Entry 8J6S (electron microscopy, 3.80 A resolution); this record covers chains A and J of the 12 polymer chains in the assembly.

== Chain A ==
Molecule: Histone H3.1
Source organism: Homo sapiens
Reference sequence: P68431 (H31_HUMAN); residues 0-135 here correspond to UniProt positions 1-136 (UniProt number = residue number + 1)
Amino-acid sequence (136 residues; numbered 0 to 135; the number before each row is that of its first residue; numbering starts at 0):
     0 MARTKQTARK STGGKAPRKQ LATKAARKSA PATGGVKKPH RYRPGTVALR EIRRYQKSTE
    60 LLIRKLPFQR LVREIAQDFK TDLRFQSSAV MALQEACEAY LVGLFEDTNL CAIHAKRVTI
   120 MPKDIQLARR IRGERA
Unresolved in the structure: 0-58, 135

== Chain J ==
Molecule: Widom 601 DNA
Sequence (147 nucleotides; row label = number of the first residue in the row):
     1 ACAGGATGTA TATATGTGAC ACGTGCCTGG AGACTAGGGA GTAATCCCCT TGGCGGTTAA
    61 AACGCGGGGG ACAGCGCGTA CGTGCGTTTA AGCGGTGCTA GAGCTGTCTA CGACCAATTG
   121 AGCGGCCTCG GCACCGGGAT TCTCCAG
Unresolved in the structure: 1-27, 126-147

== Chain A / chain J interface ==
Contacting residue pairs (9; chain A residue first):
  Arg-63(A) with DG32(J), phosphate contact; DA33(J), salt bridge to the phosphate; DC34(J), salt bridge to the phosphate
  Arg-116(A) with DA44(J), phosphate contact
  Val-117(A) with DA44(J), hydrogen bond to the phosphate
  Thr-118(A) with DA43(J), hydrogen bond to the phosphate; DA44(J), hydrogen bond to the phosphate
  Met-120(A) with DA44(J), phosphate contact; DT45(J), phosphate contact

== Summary ==
Chain A and chain J form an interface of 5 and 6 residues respectively; the contacts include 3 hydrogen bonds
and 2 salt bridges. Polar pairs include Val-117(A)/DA44(J), Thr-118(A)/DA43(J) and Thr-118(A)/DA44(J).
Here chain A is Histone H3.1 (Homo sapiens) and chain J is Widom 601 DNA. Entry 8J6S (Cryo-EM structure of the
single CAF-1 bound right-handed Di-tetrasome) was determined by electron microscopy, deposited together with
7Y5K, 7Y5L, 7Y5O, 7Y5U, 7Y5V, 7Y5W and 4 further entries.
